3T3F - chains A and B of the 3 polymer chains in the assembly; structure by X-ray diffraction, 1.90 A resolution.

Chain A:
Protein: DNA polymerase I, thermostable
From: Thermus aquaticus
Notes: EC 2.7.7.7; fragment: klenow fragment
Reference sequence: P19821 (DPO1_THEAQ); residue numbers follow UniProt; this construct covers 293-832
Amino-acid sequence (540 residues; numbered 293 to 832; the number before each row is that of its first residue):
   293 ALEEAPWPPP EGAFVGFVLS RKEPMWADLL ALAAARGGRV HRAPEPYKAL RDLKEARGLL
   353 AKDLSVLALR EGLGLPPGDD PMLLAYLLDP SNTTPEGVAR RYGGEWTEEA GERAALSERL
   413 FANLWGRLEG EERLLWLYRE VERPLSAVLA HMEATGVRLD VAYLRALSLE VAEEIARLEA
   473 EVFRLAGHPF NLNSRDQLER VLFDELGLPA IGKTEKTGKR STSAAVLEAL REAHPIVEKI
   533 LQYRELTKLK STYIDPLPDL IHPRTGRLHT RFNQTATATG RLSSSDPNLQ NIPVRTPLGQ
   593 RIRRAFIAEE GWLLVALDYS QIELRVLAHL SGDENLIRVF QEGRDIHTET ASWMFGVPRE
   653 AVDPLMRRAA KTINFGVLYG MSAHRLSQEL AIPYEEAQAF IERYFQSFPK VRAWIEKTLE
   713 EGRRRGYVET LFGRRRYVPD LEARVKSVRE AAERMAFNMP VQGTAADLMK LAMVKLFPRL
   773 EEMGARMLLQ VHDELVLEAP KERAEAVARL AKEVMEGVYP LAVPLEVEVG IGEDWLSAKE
Not modelled in the structure: 647-653
Metal / ion sites: Na+: Ala414, Asn415; Mg2+ site 1: Asp610, Asp785, Glu786 (together with N5P); Mg2+ site 2: Asp610, Tyr611, Asp785 (together with N5P)
Ligand contacts: N5P: Arg573, Asp610, Tyr611, Ser612, Gln613, Ile614, Glu615, His639, Arg659, Lys663, Thr664, Phe667, Gly668, Tyr671, Asp785, Glu786
What the authors report for this chain:
  - conformationally variable residues: Tyr671
  - mutagenesis - Y671W: unchanged catalytic activity on dNIMP
  - specificity-determining residues: Tyr671

Chain B:
Molecule: 12-nt DNA strand
Sequence (12 nucleotides; numbered 101 to 112; the number before each row is that of its first residue):
   101 GACCACGGCG CC
Modified residues: DOC (2',3'-dideoxycytidine-5'-monophosphate) at position 112

How chain A and chain B interact:
Residue-residue contacts (39; chain A residue first):
  Arg487(A) with DG107(B), hydrogen bond to the phosphate; DG108(B), salt bridge to the phosphate
  Thr506(A) with DG107(B), hydrogen bond to the phosphate; DG108(B), phosphate contact
  Glu507(A) with DG107(B), phosphate contact
  Lys508(A) with DC106(B), phosphate contact; DG107(B), hydrogen bond to the phosphate
  Thr509(A) with DC106(B), phosphate contact; DG107(B), hydrogen bond to the phosphate
  Gly510(A) with DG107(B), phosphate contact
  Ser513(A) with DG108(B), hydrogen bond to the phosphate
  Thr514(A) with DG108(B), hydrogen bond to the phosphate
  Ser515(A) with DG108(B), phosphate contact; DC109(B), phosphate contact
  Ala516(A) with DC109(B), hydrogen bond to the phosphate
  Arg536(A) with DG108(B), hydrogen bond to the phosphate; DC109(B), salt bridge to the phosphate
  Lys540(A) with DG108(B), base contact; DC109(B), hydrogen bond to the base; DG110(B), sugar contact
  Leu541(A) with DG110(B), sugar contact
  Tyr545(A) with DG110(B), hydrogen bond to the sugar
  Arg573(A) with DOC_112(B), hydrogen bond to the base
  Gln582(A) with DC111(B), sugar contact
  Asn583(A) with DG110(B), hydrogen bond to the base; DC111(B), sugar contact
  Ile584(A) with DC111(B), sugar contact
  Pro585(A) with DG110(B), phosphate contact; DC111(B), phosphate contact
  Val586(A) with DC111(B), hydrogen bond to the phosphate; DOC_112(B), phosphate contact
  Arg587(A) with DG110(B), salt bridge to the phosphate; DC111(B), salt bridge to the phosphate
  Arg660(A) with DC111(B), salt bridge to the phosphate; DOC_112(B), salt bridge to the phosphate
  Val783(A) with DOC_112(B), sugar contact
  His784(A) with DOC_112(B), sugar contact
  Asp785(A) with DOC_112(B), sugar contact
  Glu786(A) with DOC_112(B), sugar contact
Interface residues without a listed pair, chain A (29 interface residues in all): Lys511, Asn580, Arg595

In short:
The interface between chain A and chain B involves 29 residues on one side and 7 on the other, with 13
hydrogen bonds and 6 salt bridges. Polar contacts include Lys540(A)-DC109(B), Arg573(A)-DOC_112(B) and
Asn583(A)-DG110(B). Bound to chain A: N5P. From the paper: Y671W of chain A leaves catalytic activity on dNIMP
unchanged; the specificity determinant Tyr671(A).
Here chain A is DNA polymerase I, thermostable (Thermus aquaticus) and chain B is a 12-nt DNA strand. Entry
3T3F (Ternary Structure of the large fragment of Taq DNA polymerase bound to an abasic site and ...) was
determined by X-ray diffraction (same publication as 3RR7, 3RR8, 3RRG and 3RRH).
